3FG1 - chain A; structure by X-ray diffraction, 1.85 A resolution.

[Chain A]
Name: Allene oxide synthase-lipoxygenase protein
Organism: Plexaura homomalla
Notes: EC 1.13.11.40; fragment: Arachidonate 8R-lipoxygenase:
Reference sequence: O16025 (AOSL_PLEHO); aligned to UniProt positions 374-1066 over residues 374-1066
Sequence (696 residues; numbered 368 to 1066; 3 numbers in that range are skipped by the numbering (no residue carries them; nothing is unmodelled there); the number before each row is that of its first residue):
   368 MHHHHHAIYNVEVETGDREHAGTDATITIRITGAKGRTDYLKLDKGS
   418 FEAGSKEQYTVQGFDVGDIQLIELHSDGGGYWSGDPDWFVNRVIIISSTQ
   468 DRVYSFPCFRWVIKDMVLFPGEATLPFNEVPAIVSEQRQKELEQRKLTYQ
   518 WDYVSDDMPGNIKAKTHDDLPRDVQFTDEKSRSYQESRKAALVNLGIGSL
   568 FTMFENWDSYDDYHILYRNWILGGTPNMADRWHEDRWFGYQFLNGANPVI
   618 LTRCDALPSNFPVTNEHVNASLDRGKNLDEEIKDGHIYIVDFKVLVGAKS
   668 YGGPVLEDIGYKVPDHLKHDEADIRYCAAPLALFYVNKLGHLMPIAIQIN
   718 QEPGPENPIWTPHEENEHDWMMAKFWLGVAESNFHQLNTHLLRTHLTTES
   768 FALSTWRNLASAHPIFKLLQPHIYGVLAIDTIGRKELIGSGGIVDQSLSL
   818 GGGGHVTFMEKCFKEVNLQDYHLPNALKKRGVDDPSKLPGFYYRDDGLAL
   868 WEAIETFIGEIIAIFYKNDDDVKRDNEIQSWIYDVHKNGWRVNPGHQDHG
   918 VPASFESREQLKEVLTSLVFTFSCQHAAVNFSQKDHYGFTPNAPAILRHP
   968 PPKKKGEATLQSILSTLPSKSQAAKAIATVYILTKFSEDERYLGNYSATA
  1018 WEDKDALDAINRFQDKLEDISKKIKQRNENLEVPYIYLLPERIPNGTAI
Unresolved in the structure: 368-371, 680-687
Construct notes: expression tag (368-373); engineered mutation Gly413 (Asn416 in O16025), Ser414 (Asp417 in O16025)
Ion coordination: Ca2+ site 1: His387, Gly389, Asp452, Asp454; Ca2+ site 2: Glu424 (shared with 1 residue of chain B); Fe2+: His757, His762, His943, Ile1066; Ca2+ site 3: Asn1028 (shared with 1 residue of chain B)
Swiss-Prot annotation at these positions:
  - binding site (Ca(2+)): His387, Gly389, Thr390, Asp391, Glu419, Asp452, Asp454
  - binding site (Fe cation): His757, His762, His943, Asn947, Ile1066

[Overview]
His757, His762, His943 and Ile1066 form the Fe2+ site. His387, Gly389, Asp452 and Asp454 coordinate Ca2+ site
1. UniProt lists 7 Ca2+-binding residues and 5 Fe cation-binding residues.
Chain A is Allene oxide synthase-lipoxygenase protein (Plexaura homomalla); the structure, Crystal structure
of Delta413-417:GS LOX, was determined by X-ray diffraction (same publication as 3FG3 and 3FG4).
